PDB entry 7BZN | electron microscopy, 3.10 A resolution | chains B and C of the 4 polymer chains in the assembly

# Chain B
Molecule: Capsid protein VP2
Source organism: Coxsackievirus A10
UniProt: G0YPI2 (G0YPI2_9ENTO); residues 1-255 here correspond to UniProt positions 70-324 (UniProt number = residue number + 69)
Chain sequence (255 residues; row label = number of the first residue in the row):
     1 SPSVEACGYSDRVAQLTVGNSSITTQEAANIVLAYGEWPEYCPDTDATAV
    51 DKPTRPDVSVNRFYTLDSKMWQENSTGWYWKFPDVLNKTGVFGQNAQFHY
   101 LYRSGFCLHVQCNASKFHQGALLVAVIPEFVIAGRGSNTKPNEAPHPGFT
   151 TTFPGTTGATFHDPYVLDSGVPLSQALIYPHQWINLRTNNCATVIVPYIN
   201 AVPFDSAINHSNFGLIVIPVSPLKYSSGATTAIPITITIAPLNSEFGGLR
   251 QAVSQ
Unresolved in the structure: 1-9

# Chain C
Molecule: Capsid protein VP3
Source organism: Coxsackievirus A10
UniProt: G0YPI2 (G0YPI2_9ENTO); residues 1-240 here correspond to UniProt positions 325-564 (UniProt number = residue number + 324)
Chain sequence (240 residues; row label = number of the first residue in the row):
     1 GIPAELRPGTNQFLTTDDDTAAPILPGFTPTPTIHIPGEVHSLLELCRVE
    51 TILEVNNTTEATGLTRLLIPVSSQNKADELCAAFMVDPGRIGPWQSTLVG
   101 QICRYYTQWSGSLKVTFMFTGSFMATGKMLVAYSPPGSAQPANRETAMLG
   151 THVIWDFGLQSSVSLVIPWISNTHFRTAKTGGNYDYYTAGVVTLWYQTNY
   201 VVPPETPGEAYIIAMGAAQDNFTLKICKDTDEVTQQAVLQ

# Interface between chain B and chain C
Contacting residue pairs (53; chain B residue first):
  Tyr35(B) - Gly38(C)
  Glu37(B) - His35(C)  salt bridge
  Glu37(B) - Pro37(C)
  Asp46(B) - Ile34(C)
  Asp46(B) - His35(C)  hydrogen bond (side chain-backbone)
  Lys116(B) - Ser122(C)  hydrogen bond (backbone-side chain)
  Lys116(B) - Phe123(C)
  Lys116(B) - Met124(C)
  Phe117(B) - Glu205(C)
  Phe117(B) - Thr206(C)
  Gln119(B) - Gly121(C)
  Gln119(B) - Ser122(C)
  Gln119(B) - Glu209(C)  hydrogen bond (side chain-backbone)
  Thr139(B) - Gln240(C)  hydrogen bond (backbone-side chain)
  Lys140(B) - Gln240(C)
  Pro141(B) - Gln240(C)
  Tyr165(B) - Glu54(C)  hydrogen bond
  Tyr165(B) - Gly63(C)
  Tyr165(B) - Leu64(C)  hydrophobic
  Ser174(B) - Thr51(C)
  Ser174(B) - Ile52(C)  hydrogen bond (backbone-backbone)
  Ser174(B) - Leu67(C)
  Ser174(B) - Ser96(C)  hydrogen bond (side chain-backbone)
  Gln175(B) - Thr51(C)
  Gln175(B) - Thr97(C)
  Gln175(B) - Leu98(C)
  Leu177(B) - Glu50(C)
  Leu177(B) - Ile52(C)  hydrophobic
  Leu177(B) - Met215(C)  hydrophobic
  Ile178(B) - Val49(C)  hydrophobic
  Ile178(B) - Leu98(C)  hydrophobic
  Trp183(B) - Ile52(C)  hydrophobic
  Asn185(B) - Phe119(C)  hydrogen bond (side chain-backbone)
  Asn185(B) - Thr120(C)
  Asn185(B) - Ser161(C)
  Arg187(B) - Phe119(C)
  Arg187(B) - Gly121(C)
  Arg187(B) - Ser122(C)  hydrogen bond (side chain-backbone)
  Arg187(B) - Phe123(C)
  Arg187(B) - Ala125(C)
  Arg187(B) - Gly158(C)  hydrogen bond (side chain-backbone)
  Tyr198(B) - Pro37(C)
  Ile199(B) - Pro37(C)  hydrophobic
  Asn200(B) - Ile34(C)
  Asn200(B) - Ile36(C)
  Ala201(B) - Ile34(C)
  Val202(B) - Ile34(C)
  Pro203(B) - Ile34(C)
  Val220(B) - Leu68(C)  hydrophobic
  Ser221(B) - Thr120(C)
  Lys224(B) - Pro207(C)
  Ser226(B) - Glu205(C)  hydrogen bond (side chain-backbone)
  Ser226(B) - Thr206(C)
Interface residues without a listed pair, chain B (36 interface residues in all): Arg12, His118, Ala121, Leu173, Thr188, Pro197, Ile218, Tyr225, Ser227
Interface residues without a listed pair, chain C (42 interface residues in all): Thr33, Leu46, Gln101, Met118, Phe157, Leu159, Pro204, Ala210, Tyr211, Ile213

# Summary
The interface between chain B and chain C involves 36 residues on one side and 42 on the other, with 11
hydrogen bonds and 1 salt bridge. Among the polar pairs are Glu37(B)-His35(C), Asp46(B)-His35(C) and
Lys116(B)-Ser122(C).
Here chain B is Capsid protein VP2 and chain C is Capsid protein VP3, both from Coxsackievirus A10. Entry 7BZN
(Cryo-EM structure of mature Coxsackievirus A10 at pH 7.4) was determined by electron microscopy, deposited
together with 7BZO, 7BZT, 7BZU, 7C4T, 7C4W, 7C4Y and 7C4Z.
